5OV7 - chains C and E of the 6 polymer chains in the assembly; structure by X-ray diffraction, 2.40 A resolution.

# Chain C
Molecule: Tubulin alpha-1B chain
Source organism: Bos taurus
UniProtKB: P81947 (TBA1B_BOVIN); numbering as in UniProt (aligned over 1-451)
Amino-acid sequence (451 residues; numbered 1 to 451; the number before each row is that of its first residue):
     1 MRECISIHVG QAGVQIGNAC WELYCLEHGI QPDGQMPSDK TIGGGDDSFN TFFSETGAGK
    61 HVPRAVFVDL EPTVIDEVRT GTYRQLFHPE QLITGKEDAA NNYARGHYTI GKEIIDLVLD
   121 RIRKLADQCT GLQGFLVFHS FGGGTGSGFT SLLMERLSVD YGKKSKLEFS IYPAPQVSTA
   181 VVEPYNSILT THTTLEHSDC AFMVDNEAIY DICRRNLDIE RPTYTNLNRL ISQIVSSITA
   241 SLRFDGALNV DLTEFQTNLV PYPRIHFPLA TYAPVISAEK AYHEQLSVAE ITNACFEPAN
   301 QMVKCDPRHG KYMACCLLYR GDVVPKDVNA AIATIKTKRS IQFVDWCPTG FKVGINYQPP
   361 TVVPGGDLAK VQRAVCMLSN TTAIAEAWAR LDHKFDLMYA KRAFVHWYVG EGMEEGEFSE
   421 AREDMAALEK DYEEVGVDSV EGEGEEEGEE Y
Unresolved in the structure: 441-451
Small-molecule neighbours:
  - 6FS (N-[2-methoxy-5-({[(E)-2-(2,4,6-trimethoxyphenyl)ethenyl]sulfonyl}methyl)phenyl]glycine): Ser178, Thr179, Ala180, Val181
  - GTP (guanosine-5'-triphosphate): Gly10, Gln11, Ala12, Gln15, Ile16, Asp69, Asp98, Ala99, Ala100, Asn101, Ser140, Gly142, Gly143, Gly144, Thr145, Gly146, Ile171, Pro173, Val177, Ser178, Thr179, Glu183, Asn206, Tyr224, Leu227, Asn228, Ile231
What the authors report for this chain:
  - binding site for 6FS: Ser178, Thr179

# Chain E
Molecule: Stathmin-4
Source organism: Rattus norvegicus
UniProtKB: P63043 (STMN4_RAT); residues 5-145 here correspond to UniProt positions 49-189 (UniProt number = residue number + 44)
Amino-acid sequence (143 residues; row label = number of the first residue in the row):
     3 MADMEVIELN KCTSGQSFEV ILKPPSFDGV PEFNASLPRR RDPSLEEIQK KLEAAEERRK
    63 YQEAELLKHL AEKREHEREV IQKAIEENNN FIKMAKEKLA QKMESNKENR EAHLAAMLER
   123 LQEKDKHAEE VRKNKELKEE ASR
Unresolved in the structure: 3-5, 29-43, 144-145
Construct notes: initiating methionine (3); expression tag (4)
UniProt features mapped onto this chain:
  - modified residue: Ser46 (Phosphoserine)

# Interface between chain C and chain E
Contacting residue pairs (35; chain C residue first):
  His107(C) - Lys104(E)
  His107(C) - Met105(E)
  Tyr108(C) - Lys104(E)
  Tyr108(C) - Met105(E)  hydrophobic
  Tyr108(C) - Asn108(E)
  Thr109(C) - Arg112(E)
  Lys112(C) - Asn108(E)
  Leu152(C) - Leu101(E)  hydrophobic
  Glu155(C) - Leu101(E)
  Glu155(C) - Lys104(E)  salt bridge
  Arg156(C) - Leu101(E)
  Ser158(C) - Phe93(E)
  Ser158(C) - Ile94(E)
  Val159(C) - Ile94(E)
  Val159(C) - Ala97(E)  hydrophobic
  Val159(C) - Lys98(E)
  Gly162(C) - Asn90(E)
  Gly162(C) - Phe93(E)
  Gly162(C) - Ile94(E)
  Lys163(C) - Asn90(E)  hydrogen bond (backbone-side chain)
  Lys163(C) - Phe93(E)
  Thr193(C) - Lys104(E)
  Glu196(C) - Phe93(E)
  His197(C) - Phe93(E)
  Val409(C) - His115(E)
  Gly410(C) - Arg112(E)
  Gly410(C) - His115(E)
  Glu411(C) - Asn108(E)  hydrogen bond (backbone-side chain)
  Glu411(C) - Arg112(E)  salt bridge
  Gly412(C) - Asn108(E)
  Gly412(C) - Asn111(E)  hydrogen bond (backbone-side chain)
  Gly412(C) - Arg112(E)
  Met413(C) - Asn108(E)
  Glu414(C) - Ser107(E)  hydrogen bond
  Glu414(C) - Asn111(E)  hydrogen bond

# Summary
20 residues of chain C and 13 residues of chain E are in contact, with 5 hydrogen bonds and 2 salt bridges.
Polar pairs include Glu155(C)-Lys104(E), Glu411(C)-Arg112(E) and Lys163(C)-Asn90(E). Bound to chain C: GTP and
compound 6FS. From the paper: a binding site for 6FS at Ser178(C) and Thr179(C).
Chain C is Tubulin alpha-1B chain (Bos taurus) and chain E is Stathmin-4 (Rattus norvegicus); the structure,
tubulin - rigosertib complex, was determined by X-ray diffraction.
